PDB entry 6KZP | electron microscopy, 3.10 A resolution | chain A

== Chain A ==
Name: Voltage-dependent T-type calcium channel subunit alpha-1G
Organism: Homo sapiens
Reference sequence: O43497 (CAC1G_HUMAN), isoform O43497-9; the construct lacks a stretch of the UniProt sequence and is renumbered around it, so the offset changes along the chain: 2-405 = UniProt 2-405; 540-641 = UniProt 406-507; 642-2261 = UniProt 642-2261
Amino-acid sequence (2146 residues; each row starts with the number of its first residue; note: 134 numbers in that range are skipped by the numbering (no residue carries them; nothing is unmodelled there); numbers below 1 keep their minus sign (Met-18 is residue -18)):
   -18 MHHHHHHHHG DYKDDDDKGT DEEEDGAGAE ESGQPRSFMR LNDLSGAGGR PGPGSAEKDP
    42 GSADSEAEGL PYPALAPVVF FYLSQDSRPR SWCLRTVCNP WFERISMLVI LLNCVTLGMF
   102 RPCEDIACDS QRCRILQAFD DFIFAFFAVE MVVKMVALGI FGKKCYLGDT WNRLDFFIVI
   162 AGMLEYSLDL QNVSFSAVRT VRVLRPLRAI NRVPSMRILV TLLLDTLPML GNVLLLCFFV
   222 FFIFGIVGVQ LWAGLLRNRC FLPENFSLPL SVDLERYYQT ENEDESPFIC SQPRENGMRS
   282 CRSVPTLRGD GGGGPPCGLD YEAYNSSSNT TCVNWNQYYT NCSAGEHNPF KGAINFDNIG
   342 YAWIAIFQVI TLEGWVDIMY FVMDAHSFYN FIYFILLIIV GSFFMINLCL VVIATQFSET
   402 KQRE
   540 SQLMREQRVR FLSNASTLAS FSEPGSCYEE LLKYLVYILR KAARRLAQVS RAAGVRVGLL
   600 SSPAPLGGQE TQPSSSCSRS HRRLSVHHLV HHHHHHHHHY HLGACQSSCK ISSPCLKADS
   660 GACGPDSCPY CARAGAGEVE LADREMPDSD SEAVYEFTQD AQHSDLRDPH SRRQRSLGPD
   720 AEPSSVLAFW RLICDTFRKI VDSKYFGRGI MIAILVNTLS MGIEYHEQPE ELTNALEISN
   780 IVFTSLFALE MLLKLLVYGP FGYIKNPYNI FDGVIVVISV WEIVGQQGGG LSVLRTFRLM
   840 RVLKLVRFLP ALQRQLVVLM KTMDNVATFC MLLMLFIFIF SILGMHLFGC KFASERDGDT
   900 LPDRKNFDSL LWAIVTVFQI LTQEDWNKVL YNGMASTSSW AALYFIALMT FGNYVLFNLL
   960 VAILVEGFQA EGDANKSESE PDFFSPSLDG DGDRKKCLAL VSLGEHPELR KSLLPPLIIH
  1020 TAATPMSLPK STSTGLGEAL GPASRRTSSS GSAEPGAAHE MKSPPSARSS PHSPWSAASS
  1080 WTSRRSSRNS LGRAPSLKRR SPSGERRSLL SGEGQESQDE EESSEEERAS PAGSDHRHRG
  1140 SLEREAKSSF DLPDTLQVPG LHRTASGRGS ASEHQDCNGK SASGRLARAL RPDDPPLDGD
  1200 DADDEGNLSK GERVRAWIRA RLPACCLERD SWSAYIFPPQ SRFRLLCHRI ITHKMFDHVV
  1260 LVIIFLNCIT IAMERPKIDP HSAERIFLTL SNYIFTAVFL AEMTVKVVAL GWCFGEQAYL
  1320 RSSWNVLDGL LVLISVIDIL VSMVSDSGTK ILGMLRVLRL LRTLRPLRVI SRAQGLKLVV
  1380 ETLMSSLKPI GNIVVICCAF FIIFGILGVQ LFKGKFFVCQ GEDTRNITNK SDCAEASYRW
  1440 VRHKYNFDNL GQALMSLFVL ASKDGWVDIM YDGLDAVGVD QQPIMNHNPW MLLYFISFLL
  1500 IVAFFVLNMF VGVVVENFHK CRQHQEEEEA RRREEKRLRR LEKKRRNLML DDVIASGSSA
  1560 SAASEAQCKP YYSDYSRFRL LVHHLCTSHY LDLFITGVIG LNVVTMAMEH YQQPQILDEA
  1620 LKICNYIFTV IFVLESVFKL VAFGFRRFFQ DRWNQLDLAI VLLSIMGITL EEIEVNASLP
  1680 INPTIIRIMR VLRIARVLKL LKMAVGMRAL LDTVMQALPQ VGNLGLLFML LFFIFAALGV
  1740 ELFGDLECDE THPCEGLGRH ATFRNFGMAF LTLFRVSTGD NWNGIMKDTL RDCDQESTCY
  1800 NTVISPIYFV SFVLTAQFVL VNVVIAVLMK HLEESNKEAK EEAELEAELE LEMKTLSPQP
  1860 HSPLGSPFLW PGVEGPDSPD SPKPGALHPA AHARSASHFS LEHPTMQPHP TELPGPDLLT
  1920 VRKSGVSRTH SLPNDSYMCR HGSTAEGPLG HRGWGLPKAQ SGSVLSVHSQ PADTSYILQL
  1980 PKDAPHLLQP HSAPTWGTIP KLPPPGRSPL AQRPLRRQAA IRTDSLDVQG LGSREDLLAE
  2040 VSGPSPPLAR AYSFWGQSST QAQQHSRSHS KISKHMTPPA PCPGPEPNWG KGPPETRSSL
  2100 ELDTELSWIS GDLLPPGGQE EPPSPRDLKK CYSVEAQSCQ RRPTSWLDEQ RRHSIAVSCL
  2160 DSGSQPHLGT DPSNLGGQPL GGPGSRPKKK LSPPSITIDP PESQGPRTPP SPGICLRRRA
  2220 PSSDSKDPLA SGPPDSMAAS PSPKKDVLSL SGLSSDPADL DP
Unresolved in the structure: -18 to 79, 139-148, 290-312, 540-738, 824-830, 894-899, 969-1241, 1311-1320, 1345-1348, 1519-1588, 1792-1798, 1837-2261
Construct notes: initiating methionine (-18); expression tag (-17 to 1)
Disulfides: Cys241-Cys282, Cys271-Cys323, Cys1418-Cys1432, Cys1747-Cys1753
Covalently attached groups: N-acetylglucosamine (NAG) linked to Asn246, Asn322, Asn1425, Asn1428
Metal / ion sites: Ca2+ site 1: Glu354, Glu923, Asp1463; Ca2+ site 2 near Glu354 (its only coordinating residue here)
Ligand contacts:
  - 1,2-Distearoyl-sn-glycerophosphoethanolamine (3PE), molecule 1: Leu185, Ile878, Phe879, Leu882, Leu886, Lys890, Ser935, Thr936, Ser937, Trp939, Ala940, Leu942, Tyr943, Ala946
  - 1,2-Distearoyl-sn-glycerophosphoethanolamine (3PE), molecule 2: Phe222, Asn339, Gly341, Tyr342, Trp344, Ile345, Ser938, Trp939, Ile945
  - 1,2-Distearoyl-sn-glycerophosphoethanolamine (3PE), molecule 3: Asn339, Gly341, Trp344, Trp939, Ala1606, Met1607, His1609
  - 1,2-Distearoyl-sn-glycerophosphoethanolamine (3PE), molecule 4: Leu353, Val1393, Cys1396, Cys1397, Phe1400, Phe1457, Ala1460, Ser1461, Val1505, Met1508, Thr1777, Val1812, Leu1813, Thr1814, Gln1816, Phe1817, Val1820
  - 1,2-Distearoyl-sn-glycerophosphoethanolamine (3PE), molecule 5: Phe369, Tyr370, Phe372, Ile373, Arg1763, Asn1764, Gly1766, Met1767, Phe1769, Leu1770
  - 1,2-Distearoyl-sn-glycerophosphoethanolamine (3PE), molecule 6: Ser831, Val832, Thr835, Phe836, Met839, Phe1403, Leu1406, Leu1410, Asn1487, Trp1489, Met1490, Leu1492, Ser1496
  - 1,2-Distearoyl-sn-glycerophosphoethanolamine (3PE), molecule 7: Leu872, Ile876, Leu910, Ile913, Val914, Phe917, Pro1488, Trp1489, Leu1491, Leu1492, Ile1495, Leu1499
  - DZR (N-[[1-[2-(tert-butylamino)-2-oxidanylidene-ethyl]piperidin-4-yl]methyl]-3-chloranyl-5-fluoranyl-benzamide): Leu391, Leu872, Ile876, Phe917, Leu920, Thr921, Gln922, Gly951, Asn952, Leu955, Phe956, Lys1462, Leu1506, Phe1509, Val1820, Val1823

== Summary ==
Ligands of chain A: compound DZR and 7 copies of 1,2-Distearoyl-sn-glycerophosphoethanolamine.
N-acetylglucosamine is covalently linked to Asn246, Asn322, Asn1425 and Asn1428. Glu354, Glu923 and Asp1463
coordinate Ca2+ site 1.
Chain A is Voltage-dependent T-type calcium channel subunit alpha-1G (Homo sapiens); the structure, calcium
channel-ligand, was determined by electron microscopy together with 6KZO from the same study.
